Entry 9B1X (electron microscopy, 3.07 A resolution); this record covers chains Y and j of the 54 polymer chains in the assembly.

Chain Y:
Molecule: 23S rRNA
From: Mycolicibacterium smegmatis
Sequence (3120 nucleotides; numbered 1 to 3120; the number before each row is that of its first residue):
     1 UAAGUGUUUAAGGGCGCAUGGUGGAUGCCUUGGCACUGGGAGCCGAUGAA
    51 GGACGUAGGAGGCUGCGAUAAGCCUCGGGGAGCUGUCAACCGAGCGUUGA
   101 UCCGAGGAUGUCCGAAUGGGGAAACCCGGCACGAGUGAUGUCGUGUCACC
   151 AGGCGCUGAAUAUAUAGGCGUCUGGGGGGAACGCGGGGAAGUGAAACAUC
   201 UCAGUACCCGUAGGAAGAGAAAACAAAAUGUGAUUCCGUGAGUAGUGGCG
   251 AGCGAAAGCGGAGGAUGGCUAAACCGUAUGCAUGUGAUACCGGGUAGGGG
   301 UUGUGUGUGCGGGGUUGUGGGACCUAUCUUUCCGGCUCUACCUGGCUGGA
   351 GGGCAGUGAGAAAAUGUUGUGGUUAGCGGAAAUGGCUUGGGAUGGCCUGC
   401 CGUAGACGGUGAGAGCCCGGUACGUGAAAACCCGACGUCUGUCUUGAUGG
   451 UGUUCCCGAGUAGCAGCGGGCCCGUGGAAUCUGCUGUGAAUCUGCCGGGA
   501 CCACCCGGUAAGCCUGAAUACUUCCCAGUGACCGAUAGCGGAUUAGUACC
   551 GUGAGGGAAUGGUGAAAAGUACCCCGGGAGGGGAGUGAAAGAGUACCUGA
   601 AACCGUGCGCUUACAAUCCGUCAGAGCCCUCGACGUGUCGUGGGGUGAUG
   651 GCGUGCCUUUUGAAGAAUGAGCCUGCGAGUCAGGGACAUGUCGCGAGGUU
   701 AACCCGGGUGGGGUAGCCGCAGCGAAAGCGAGUCUGAAUAGGGCGUAUCC
   751 ACACAAGAGUGUGUGGUGUAGUGGUGUGUUCUGGACCCGAAGCGGAGUGA
   801 UCUACCCAUGGCCAGGGUGAAGCGCGGGUAAGACCGCGUGGAGGCCCGAA
   851 CCCACUUAGGUUGAAGACUGAGGGGAUGAGCUGUGGGUAGGGGUGAAAGG
   901 CCAAUCAAACUCCGUGAUAGCUGGUUCUCCCCGAAAUGCAUUUAGGUGCA
   951 GCGUCGCAUGUUUCUUGCCGGAGGUAGAGCUACUGGAUGGCCGAUGGGCC
  1001 CCACAGGGUUACUGACGUCAGCCAAACUCCGAAUGCCGGUAAGUCCAAGA
  1051 GUGCGGCAGUGAGACGGCGGGGGAUAAGCUCCGUGCGUCGAGAGGGAAAC
  1101 AGCCCAGAUCGCCGGCUAAGGCCCCUAAGCGUGUGCUAAGUGGAAAAGGA
  1151 UGUGCAGUCGCGAAGACAACCAGGAGGUUGGCUUAGAAGCAGCCACCCUU
  1201 GAAAGAGUGCGUAAUAGCUCACUGGUCAAGUGAUUGUGCGCCGAUAAUGU
  1251 AGCGGGGCUCAAGCACACCGCCGAAGCCGCGGCAGCCAACGUGUUGGCUG
  1301 GGUAGGGGAGCGUCCUGCAUCCGGUGAAGCCGCCGAGUGAUCGAGUGGUG
  1351 GAGGGUGUGGGAGUGAGAAUGCAGGCAUGAGUAGCGAUUAGGCAAGUGAG
  1401 AACCUUGCCCGCCGAAAGACCAAGGGUUCCUGGGCCAGGCCAGUCCGCCC
  1451 AGGGUGAGUCGGGACCUAAGGCGAGGCCGACAGGCGUAGUCGAUGGACAA
  1501 CGGGUUGAUAUUCCCGUACCCGUGUAUGUGCGUCCAUGAUGAAUCAGCGG
  1551 UACUAACCAUCCAAAACCACCGUGACCGCACCUUUCGGGGUGUGGCGUUG
  1601 GUGGGGCUGCAUGGGACCUUCGUUGGUAGUAGUCAAGCGAUGGGGUGACG
  1651 CAGGAAGGUAGCCGUACCGGUCAGUGGUAAUACCGGGGUAAGCCUGUAGG
  1701 GAGUCAGAUAGGUAAAUCCGUCUGGCAUAUAUCCUGAGAGGUGAUGCAUA
  1751 GCCGAGUGAGGCGAAUUCGGUGAUCCUAUGCUGCCGAGAAAAGCCUCUAG
  1801 CGAGGACAUACACGGCCCGUACCCCAAACCAACACAGGUGGUCAGGUAGA
  1851 GAAUACUAAGGCGUACGAGUGAACUAUGGUUAAGGAACUCGGCAAAAUGC
  1901 CCCCGUAACUUCGGGAGAAGGGGGACCCACAUGGCGUGUAAGCCUUUACG
  1951 GCCCAAGCGUGAGUGGGUGGCACAAACCAGUGAGAAGCGACUGUUUACUA
  2001 AAAACACAGGUCCGUGCGAAGUCGCAAGACGAUGUAUACGGACUGACGCC
  2051 UGCCCGGUGCUGGAAGGUUAAGAGGACCCGUUAACUCCCUUUGGGGGUGA
  2101 AGCGGAGAAUUUAAGCCCCAGUAAACGGCGGUGGUAACUAUAACCAUCCU
  2151 AAGGUAGCGAAAUUCCUUGUCGGGUAAGUUCCGACCUGCACGAAUGGCGU
  2201 AACGACUUCUCAACUGUCUCAACCAUAGACUCGGCGAAAUUGCACUACGA
  2251 GUAAAGAUGCUCGUUACGCGCGGCAGGACGAAAAGACCCCGGGACCUUCA
  2301 CUACAACUUGGUAUUGGUGCUCGAUACGGUUUGUGUAGGAUAGGUGGGAG
  2351 ACUGUGAAGCUCACACGCCAGUGUGGGUGGAGUCGUUGUUGAAAUACCAC
  2401 UCUGAUCGUAUUGGGCCUCUAACCUCGGACCGUAUAUCCGGUUCAGGGAC
  2451 AGUGCCUGGUGGGUAGUUUAACUGGGGCGGUUGCCUCCUAAAAUGUAACG
  2501 GAGGCGCCCAAAGGUUCCCUCAACCUGGACGGCAAUCAGGUGUUGAGUGU
  2551 AAGUGCACAAGGGAGCUUGACUGCGAGACGGACAUGUCGAGCAGGGACGA
  2601 AAGUCGGGACUAGUGAUCCGGCACCUCUGAGUGGAAGGGGUGUCGCUCAA
  2651 CGGAUAAAAGGUACCCCGGGGAUAACAGGCUGAUCUUCCCCAAGAGUCCA
  2701 UAUCGACGGGAUGGUUUGGCACCUCGAUGUCGGCUCGUCGCAUCCUGGGG
  2751 CUGGAGCAGGUCCCAAGGGUUGGGCUGUUCGCCCAUUAAAGCGGCACGCG
  2801 AGCUGGGUUUAGAACGUCGUGAGACAGUUCGGUCUCUAUCCGCCGCGCGC
  2851 GUCAGAAGCUUGAGGAAACCUGUCCCUAGUACGAGAGGACCGGGACGGAC
  2901 GAACCUCUGGUAUACCAGUUGUCCCACCAGGGGCACGGCUGGAUAGCCAC
  2951 GUUCGGACAGGAUAACCGCUGAAAGCAUCUAAGCGGGAAACCUCUUCCAA
  3001 GACCAGGCUUCUCACCCUCUAGGAGGGAUAAGGCCCCCCGCAGACCACGG
  3051 GAUUGAUAGACCAGACCUGGAAGCCUAGUAAUAGGUGCAGGGAACUGGCA
  3101 CUAACCGGCCGAAAACUUAC
Not modelled in the structure: 1, 1543-1626, 2324-2404
Ion coordination: Mg2+ site 1 near U7 (its only coordinating residue here); Mg2+ site 2: G13, G14; Mg2+ site 3: G77, G78; Mg2+ site 4: U109, G110; Mg2+ site 5: A116, U117; Mg2+ site 6 near U117 (its only coordinating residue here); Mg2+ site 7 near G152 (its only coordinating residue here); Mg2+ site 8: U163, A164; Mg2+ site 9: G191, U2467; Mg2+ site 10: A194, A196, C197; Mg2+ site 11: A195, A196; Mg2+ site 12 near G204 (its only coordinating residue here); 275 more Mg2+ sites not listed

Chain j:
Protein: Large ribosomal subunit protein bL17
From: Mycolicibacterium smegmatis
UniProtKB: A0QSL9 (RL17_MYCS2); residues 1-199 here = UniProt positions 1-199
Amino-acid sequence (199 residues; row label = number of the first residue in the row):
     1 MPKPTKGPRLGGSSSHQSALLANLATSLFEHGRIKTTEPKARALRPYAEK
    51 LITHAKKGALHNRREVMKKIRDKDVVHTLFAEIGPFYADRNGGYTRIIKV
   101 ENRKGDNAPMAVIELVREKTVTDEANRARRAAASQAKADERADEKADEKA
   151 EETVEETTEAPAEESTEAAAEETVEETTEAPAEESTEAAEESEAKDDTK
Not modelled in the structure: 1, 120-199

How chain Y and chain j interact:
Residue-residue contacts (90):
  A1390(Y) - His16(j)  hydrogen bond to the base
  G1391(Y) - His16(j)  sugar contact
  G1391(Y) - Asn23(j)  base contact
  G1392(Y) - Leu20(j)  sugar contact
  G1392(Y) - Leu24(j)  sugar contact
  C1393(Y) - Ser27(j)  hydrogen bond to the sugar
  C1393(Y) - His31(j)  sugar contact
  C1393(Y) - Lys35(j)  phosphate contact
  C1393(Y) - Thr36(j)  hydrogen bond to the phosphate
  A1394(Y) - His31(j)  hydrogen bond to the sugar
  A1394(Y) - Ile34(j)  phosphate contact
  A1394(Y) - Lys35(j)  hydrogen bond to the phosphate
  G1400(Y) - Lys104(j)  hydrogen bond to the sugar
  A1402(Y) - Arg103(j)  hydrogen bond to the sugar
  A1402(Y) - Lys104(j)  phosphate contact
  A1402(Y) - Gly105(j)  hydrogen bond to the phosphate
  A1402(Y) - Asp106(j)  base contact
  C1409(Y) - Asn23(j)  hydrogen bond to the sugar
  C1410(Y) - Asn23(j)  sugar contact
  C1410(Y) - Arg71(j)  salt bridge to the phosphate
  A1673(Y) - Lys73(j)  hydrogen bond to the sugar
  G1674(Y) - Lys73(j)  salt bridge to the phosphate
  G1674(Y) - Asp74(j)  base contact
  G1674(Y) - His77(j)  stacking on the base
  U1675(Y) - Leu60(j)  base contact
  U1675(Y) - Arg63(j)  sugar contact
  U1675(Y) - Arg64(j)  hydrogen bond to the base
  U1675(Y) - Met67(j)  base contact
  G1676(Y) - Leu60(j)  sugar contact
  G1676(Y) - Arg64(j)  base contact
  G1867(Y) - Asp106(j)  hydrogen bond to the sugar
  A1868(Y) - Arg103(j)  sugar contact
  A1868(Y) - Asp106(j)  sugar contact
  A1868(Y) - Ala108(j)  sugar contact
  G1869(Y) - Thr37(j)  phosphate contact
  G1869(Y) - Pro39(j)  phosphate contact
  G1869(Y) - Lys40(j)  salt bridge to the phosphate
  U1870(Y) - Pro8(j)  base contact
  G1871(Y) - Lys6(j)  salt bridge to the phosphate
  G1871(Y) - Gly7(j)  phosphate contact
  A2225(Y) - Arg9(j)  phosphate contact
  U2226(Y) - Pro8(j)  phosphate contact
  U2226(Y) - Arg9(j)  hydrogen bond to the phosphate
  U2226(Y) - Gly12(j)  sugar contact
  C2232(Y) - Asn107(j)  hydrogen bond to the sugar
  G2233(Y) - Asp106(j)  sugar contact
  G2233(Y) - Asn107(j)  hydrogen bond to the sugar
  U2913(Y) - Arg9(j)  hydrogen bond to the sugar
  U2913(Y) - Ser14(j)  sugar contact
  A2914(Y) - Pro2(j)  base contact
  A2914(Y) - Pro4(j)  base contact
  A2914(Y) - Thr5(j)  hydrogen bond to the base
  A2914(Y) - Arg9(j)  salt bridge to the phosphate
  A2914(Y) - Ser14(j)  phosphate contact
  A2914(Y) - Leu21(j)  base contact
  A2926(Y) - Lys73(j)  salt bridge to the phosphate
  A2929(Y) - Arg64(j)  base contact
  G2930(Y) - Arg64(j)  hydrogen bond to the sugar
  G2931(Y) - Lys68(j)  sugar contact
  G2932(Y) - Lys68(j)  phosphate contact
  G2932(Y) - Arg71(j)  hydrogen bond to the sugar
  C2934(Y) - Ser15(j)  phosphate contact
  C3038(Y) - Arg42(j)  salt bridge to the phosphate
  C3041(Y) - Lys6(j)  salt bridge to the phosphate
  G3043(Y) - Lys6(j)  hydrogen bond to the base
  G3059(Y) - Lys3(j)  salt bridge to the phosphate
  G3059(Y) - Gly93(j)  base contact
  A3060(Y) - Glu49(j)  hydrogen bond to the sugar
  A3060(Y) - Lys50(j)  phosphate contact
  A3060(Y) - Gly92(j)  sugar contact
  A3060(Y) - Gly93(j)  sugar contact
  C3061(Y) - Lys50(j)  salt bridge to the phosphate
  C3061(Y) - Thr53(j)  hydrogen bond to the phosphate
  A3071(Y) - His61(j)  base contact
  G3090(Y) - His61(j)  sugar contact
  G3091(Y) - Glu65(j)  sugar contact
  G3092(Y) - His54(j)  salt bridge to the phosphate
  A3093(Y) - Pro2(j)  phosphate contact
  A3093(Y) - Lys3(j)  sugar contact
  A3093(Y) - Pro4(j)  sugar contact
  A3093(Y) - Lys50(j)  phosphate contact
  C3101(Y) - Arg90(j)  hydrogen bond to the sugar
  C3101(Y) - Asn91(j)  sugar contact
  C3101(Y) - Gly92(j)  hydrogen bond to the sugar
  C3101(Y) - Gly93(j)  hydrogen bond to the sugar
  U3102(Y) - Arg45(j)  hydrogen bond to the base
  U3102(Y) - Gly93(j)  sugar contact
  U3102(Y) - Thr95(j)  hydrogen bond to the sugar
  U3102(Y) - Arg96(j)  sugar contact
  A3103(Y) - Arg96(j)  salt bridge to the phosphate
Other interface residues (no listed pair), chain Y (53 interface residues in all): A1401, C2925, G2933, C3039, G3040, A3042, C3062, A3072, A3094
Other interface residues (no listed pair), chain j (60 interface residues in all): Leu10, Gln17, Ala19, Arg33, Pro46, Lys57, Tyr94

Overview:
53 residues of chain Y and 60 residues of chain j are in contact; the contacts include 27 hydrogen bonds, 12
salt bridges and 1 aromatic stacking contact. Polar contacts include A1390(Y)-His16(j), U1675(Y)-Arg64(j) and
A2914(Y)-Thr5(j). G13(Y) and G14(Y) coordinate Mg2+ site 2.
Here chain Y is 23S rRNA and chain j is Large ribosomal subunit protein bL17, both from Mycolicibacterium
smegmatis. Entry 9B1X (HWS19 strain gidB mutant mycobacterial ribosome) was determined by electron microscopy.
